PDB entry 2HSQ | X-ray diffraction, 3.97 A resolution | chains A and B

[Chain A]
Name: Vinculin
From: Homo sapiens
UniProtKB: P18206 (VINC_HUMAN); residues 2-258 here correspond to UniProt positions 1-257 (UniProt number = residue number - 1)
Chain sequence (266 residues; row label = number of the first residue in the row; numbers below 1 keep their minus sign (Met-7 is residue -7)):
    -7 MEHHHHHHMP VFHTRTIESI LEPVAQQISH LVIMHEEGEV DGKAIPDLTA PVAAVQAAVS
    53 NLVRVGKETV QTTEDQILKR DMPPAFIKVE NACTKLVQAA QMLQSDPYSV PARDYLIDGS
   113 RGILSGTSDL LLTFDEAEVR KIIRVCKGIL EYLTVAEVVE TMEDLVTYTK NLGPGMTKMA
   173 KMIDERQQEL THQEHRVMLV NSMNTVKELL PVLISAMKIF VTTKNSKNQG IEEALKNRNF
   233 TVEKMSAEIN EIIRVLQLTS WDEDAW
Not modelled in the structure: 30-34
Construct notes: cloning artifact (-7 to -6); expression tag (-5 to 0); initiating methionine (1)

[Chain B]
Name: Invasin ipaA
From: Shigella flexneri
UniProtKB: P18010 (IPAA_SHIFL); residues 565-587 here = UniProt positions 565-587
Chain sequence (23 residues; numbered 565 to 587; the number before each row is that of its first residue):
   565 AIYEKAKEVS SALSKVLSKI DDT
Reported in the primary citation:
  - mutagenesis - K569A (Kd 0.53 nM): increased binding to Vinculin (chain A)

[How chain A and chain B interact]
Residue-residue contacts - 42 pairs, chain A then chain B:
  Thr8(A) with Tyr567(B)
  Ile9(A) with Tyr567(B), hydrophobic
  Ile12(A) with Lys571(B); Ser574(B), hydrogen bond (backbone-side chain)
  Val16(A) with Ser574(B); Leu577(B), hydrophobic; Ser578(B); Leu581(B), hydrophobic
  Gln19(A) with Ser578(B), hydrogen bond; Leu581(B); Ser582(B)
  Ile20(A) with Leu581(B), hydrophobic
  Leu23(A) with Leu581(B); Ile584(B), hydrophobic; Asp585(B)
  Ile37(A) with Lys583(B); Ile584(B), hydrophobic
  Pro38(A) with Lys583(B)
  Leu40(A) with Lys583(B); Ile584(B), hydrophobic
  Pro43(A) with Ala576(B); Val580(B)
  Val44(A) with Val580(B), hydrophobic
  Val47(A) with Ala576(B); Leu577(B), hydrophobic
  Ala50(A) with Val573(B), hydrophobic
  Val51(A) with Val573(B)
  Leu54(A) with Ile566(B); Lys569(B); Ala570(B)
  Val57(A) with Ala565(B), hydrophobic; Ile566(B); Lys569(B)
  Leu88(A) with Leu577(B), hydrophobic
  Ser112(A) with Leu577(B); Leu581(B)
  Leu123(A) with Ile566(B), hydrophobic; Tyr567(B), hydrophobic; Ala570(B), hydrophobic
  Phe126(A) with Ile566(B), hydrophobic; Tyr567(B), hydrophobic
  Asp127(A) with Tyr567(B), hydrogen bond
Other interface residues (no listed pair), chain A (31 interface residues in all): Ala46, Asn53, Arg56, Gly58, Thr61, Arg105, Leu108, Thr119, Leu122
Other interface residues (no listed pair), chain B (18 interface residues in all): Glu572
Interface features reported in the paper:
  - pairs named by the authors: Leu54(A)-Lys569(B), Val57(A)-Lys569(B), Phe126(A)-Tyr567(B)

[In short]
Chain A and chain B form an interface of 31 and 18 residues respectively; the contacts include 3 hydrogen
bonds. Among the polar pairs are Ile12(A)-Ser574(B), Gln19(A)-Ser578(B) and Asp127(A)-Tyr567(B). The authors
report contacts between Leu54(A) and Lys569(B), Val57(A) and Lys569(B) and Phe126(A) and Tyr567(B). From the
paper: K569A of chain B increases binding to Vinculin (chain A).
Here chain A is Vinculin (Homo sapiens) and chain B is Invasin ipaA (Shigella flexneri). Entry 2HSQ (Human
vinculin (head domain, Vh1, residues 1-258) in complex with Shigella's IpaA vinculin binding site 2 ...) was
determined by X-ray diffraction together with 2GWW from the same study.
